4EB6 - chains C and D of the 5 polymer chains in the assembly; structure by X-ray diffraction, 3.47 A resolution.

# Chain C
Molecule: Tubulin alpha chain
Organism: Ovis aries
UniProt: D0VWZ0 (D0VWZ0_SHEEP); numbering as in UniProt (aligned over 1-451)
Chain sequence (451 residues; each row starts with the number of its first residue):
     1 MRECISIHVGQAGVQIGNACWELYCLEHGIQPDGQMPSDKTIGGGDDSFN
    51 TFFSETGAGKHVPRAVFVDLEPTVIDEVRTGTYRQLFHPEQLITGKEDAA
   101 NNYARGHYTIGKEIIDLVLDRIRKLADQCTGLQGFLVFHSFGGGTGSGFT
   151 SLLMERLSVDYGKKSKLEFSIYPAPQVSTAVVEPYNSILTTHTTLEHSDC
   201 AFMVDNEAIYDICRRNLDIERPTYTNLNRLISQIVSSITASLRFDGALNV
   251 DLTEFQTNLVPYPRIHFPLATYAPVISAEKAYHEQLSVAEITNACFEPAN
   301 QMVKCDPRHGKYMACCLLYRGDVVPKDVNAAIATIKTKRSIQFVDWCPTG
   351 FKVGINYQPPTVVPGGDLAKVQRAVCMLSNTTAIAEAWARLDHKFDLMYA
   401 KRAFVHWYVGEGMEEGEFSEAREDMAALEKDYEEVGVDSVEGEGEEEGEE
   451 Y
Unresolved in the structure: 39-46, 441-451
Ligand contacts:
  - GTP (guanosine-5'-triphosphate): G10, Q11, A12, Q15, I16, D69, D98, A99, A100, N101, S140, G142, G143, G144, T145, G146, I171, P173, A174, V177, S178, T179, E183, N206, Y224, L227, N228, I231
  - vinblastine (VLB; (2alpha,2'beta,3beta,4alpha,5beta)-vincaleukoblastine): P325, K326, V328, N329, I332, K336, F351, V353, I355

# Chain D
Molecule: Tubulin beta chain
Organism: Ovis aries
UniProt: D0VWY9 (D0VWY9_SHEEP); the author numbering skips numbers that UniProt does not, so the offset changes along the chain: 1-44 = UniProt 1-44; 47-360 = UniProt 45-358; 369-455 = UniProt 359-445
Chain sequence (445 residues; numbered 1 to 455; 10 numbers in that range are skipped by the numbering (no residue carries them; nothing is unmodelled there); the number before each row is that of its first residue):
     1 MREIVHIQAGQCGNQIGAKFWEVISDEHGIDPTGSYHGDSDLQL
    47 ERINVYYNEATGNKYVPRAILVDLEPGTMDSVRSGPFGQIFRPDNFVFGQ
    97 SGAGNNWAKGHYTEGAELVDSVLDVVRKESESCDCLQGFQLTHSLGGGTG
   147 SGMGTLLISKIREEYPDRIMNTFSVMPSPKVSDTVVEPYNATLSVHQLVE
   197 NTDETYSIDNEALYDICFRTLKLTTPTYGDLNHLVSATMSGVTTCLRFPG
   247 QLNADLRKLAVNMVPFPRLHFFMPGFAPLTSRGSQQYRALTVPELTQQMF
   297 DSKNMMAACDPRHGRYLTVATIFRGRMSMKEVDEQMLNIQNKNSSYFVEW
   347 IPNNVKTAVCDIPP
   369 RGLKMSSTFIGNSTAIQELFKRISEQFTAMFRRKAFLHWYTGEGMDEMEF
   419 TEAESNMNDLVSEYQQYQDATADEQGEFEEEEGEDEA
Unresolved in the structure: 443-455
Ligand contacts: GDP (guanosine-5'-diphosphate): G10, Q11, C12, G13, Q15, I16, D69, N101, S140, G142, G143, G144, T145, G146, V171, P173, S174, V177, S178, D179, E183, N206, L209, Y224, L227, N228

# Chain C / chain D interface
Pairs across the interface (54):
  Q11(C) with Q247(D), hydrogen bond
  K96(C) with R2(D); D130(D), salt bridge; C131(D)
  E97(C) with M1(D); R2(D), salt bridge
  D98(C) with D251(D); K254(D), salt bridge
  A100(C) with R253(D); K254(D); V257(D)
  N101(C) with K254(D)
  R105(C) with M1(D), hydrogen bond; R253(D)
  P175(C) with N349(D)
  S178(C) with Q247(D); L248(D)
  T179(C) with K352(D), hydrogen bond
  A180(C) with N258(D); K352(D)
  V181(C) with N258(D); N349(D); N350(D)
  V182(C) with V257(D)
  E220(C) with K326(D), salt bridge
  R221(C) with M325(D); K326(D)
  Y224(C) with Q247(D)
  H393(C) with E442(D), salt bridge
  K394(C) with P348(D); N349(D), hydrogen bond
  L397(C) with E345(D); W346(D)
  M398(C) with W346(D), hydrogen bond (backbone-backbone); P348(D)
  K401(C) with F262(D); W346(D); T439(D)
  R402(C) with P261(D); F262(D)
  A403(C) with P261(D); F262(D), hydrophobic
  F404(C) with V257(D); V260(D); P261(D), hydrogen bond (backbone-backbone); T314(D); I347(D), hydrophobic
  H406(C) with V260(D); P261(D), hydrogen bond (side chain-backbone); F262(D); P263(D)
  W407(C) with A256(D); V257(D), hydrophobic; V260(D), hydrogen bond (side chain-backbone)
Interface residues without a listed pair, chain C (28 interface residues in all): T73, N102
Interface residues without a listed pair, chain D (34 interface residues in all): R48, M259, S324, Y435, A440, D441

# Summary
The interface between chain C and chain D involves 28 residues on one side and 34 on the other, with 8
hydrogen bonds and 5 salt bridges. Polar pairs include K96(C)-D130(D), E97(C)-R2(D) and D98(C)-K254(D). Chain
C binds GTP and vinblastine. Ligands of chain D: GDP.
Here chain C is Tubulin alpha chain and chain D is Tubulin beta chain, both from Ovis aries. Entry 4EB6
(Tubulin-Vinblastine: Stathmin-like complex) was determined by X-ray diffraction together with 3UT5 from the
same study.
